PDB entry 1GVK | X-ray diffraction, 0.94 A resolution | chains A and B

[Chain A]
Molecule: Peptide inhibitor
Amino-acid sequence (4 residues; each row starts with the number of its first residue):
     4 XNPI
Modified positions: ACE (acetyl group) at position 4

[Chain B]
Molecule: Elastase 1
Organism: Sus scrofa
Notes: EC 3.4.21.36
UniProtKB: P00772 (EL1_PIG); the construct lacks a stretch of the UniProt sequence and is renumbered around it, so the offset changes along the chain: 16-36 = UniProt 27-47; 37-65 = UniProt 51-79; 66-99 = UniProt 81-114; 100-145 = UniProt 117-162; 5 more segments
Amino-acid sequence (240 residues; each row starts with the number of its first residue; note: 1 number in that range is skipped by the numbering (no residue carries it; nothing is unmodelled there); a row labelled like 36A-36C holds insertion residues (36A, then the next letters in order)):
    16 VVGGTEAQRN SWPSQISLQY R
36A-36C SGS
    37 SWAHTCGGTL IRQNWVMTAA HCVDRELTF
   65A R
    66 VVVGEHNLNQ NNGTEQYVGV QKIVVHPYWN TDDV
99A-99B AA
   100 GYDIALLRLA QSVTLNSYVQ LGVLPRAGTI LANNSPCYIT GWGLTR
   147 TNGQLAQTLQ QAYLPTVDYA ICSS
170A-170B SS
   171 YWGSTVKNSM VCAGGDGV
  188A R
   189 SGCQGDSGGP LHCLVNGQYA VHGVTSFVS
  217A R
   218 LGCN
  221A V
   222 TRKPTVFTRV SAYISWINNV IASN
Cystine bridges: Cys-42/Cys-58, Cys-136/Cys-201, Cys-168/Cys-182, Cys-191/Cys-220
Ion coordination: Ca2+: Glu-70, Asn-72, Gln-75, Asn-77, Glu-80

[Interface between chain A and chain B]
Pairs across the interface (25):
  ACE_4(A) / Val-99(B)
  ACE_4(A) / Trp-172(B)
  ACE_4(A) / Phe-215(B)
  ACE_4(A) / Val-216(B)
  ACE_4(A) / Arg-217A(B)
  Asn-5(A) / Gln-192(B)
  Asn-5(A) / Phe-215(B)
  Asn-5(A) / Val-216(B)  hydrogen bond (backbone-backbone)
  Asn-5(A) / Ser-217(B)
  Asn-5(A) / Arg-217A(B)
  Pro-6(A) / His-57(B)
  Pro-6(A) / Ser-195(B)
  Pro-6(A) / Ser-214(B)
  Pro-6(A) / Phe-215(B)  hydrophobic
  Ile-7(A) / His-57(B)
  Ile-7(A) / Gly-190(B)
  Ile-7(A) / Cys-191(B)
  Ile-7(A) / Gln-192(B)
  Ile-7(A) / Gly-193(B)  hydrogen bond (backbone-backbone)
  Ile-7(A) / Asp-194(B)  hydrogen bond (backbone-backbone)
  Ile-7(A) / Ser-195(B)  hydrogen bond (backbone-side chain)
  Ile-7(A) / Thr-213(B)
  Ile-7(A) / Ser-214(B)  hydrogen bond (backbone-backbone)
  Ile-7(A) / Phe-215(B)  hydrophobic
  Ile-7(A) / Val-216(B)  hydrophobic
Also at the interface, not in a pair above, chain B (16 interface residues in all): Thr-226

[Summary]
4 residues of chain A face 16 of chain B across their interface; the contacts include 5 hydrogen bonds. Polar
pairs include Ile-7(A)/Ser-195(B), Asn-5(A)/Val-216(B) and Ile-7(A)/Gly-193(B). Glu-70(B), Asn-72(B),
Gln-75(B), Asn-77(B) and Glu-80(B) form the Ca2+ site.
Chain A is Peptide inhibitor and chain B is Elastase 1 (Sus scrofa); the structure, Porcine pancreatic
elastase acyl enzyme at 0.95 A resolution, was determined by X-ray diffraction.
